6YA4 - chain C; structure by X-ray diffraction, 2.20 A resolution.

== Chain C ==
Name: Lipoprotein
From: Streptococcus pneumoniae
UniProtKB: A0A0H2UPF3 (A0A0H2UPF3_STRPN); residues 23-333 here correspond to UniProt positions 40-350 (UniProt number = residue number + 17)
Chain sequence (332 residues; each row starts with the number of its first residue):
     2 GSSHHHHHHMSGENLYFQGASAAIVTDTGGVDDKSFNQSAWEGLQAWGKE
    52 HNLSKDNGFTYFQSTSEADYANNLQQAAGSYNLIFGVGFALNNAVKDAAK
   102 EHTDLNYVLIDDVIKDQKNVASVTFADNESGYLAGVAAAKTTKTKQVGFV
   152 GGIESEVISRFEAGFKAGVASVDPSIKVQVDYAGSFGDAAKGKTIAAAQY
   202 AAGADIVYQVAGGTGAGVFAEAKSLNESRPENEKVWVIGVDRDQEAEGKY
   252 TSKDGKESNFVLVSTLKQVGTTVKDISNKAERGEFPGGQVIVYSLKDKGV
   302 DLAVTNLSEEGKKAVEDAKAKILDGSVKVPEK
Sequence notes: expression tag (2-22)
Bound ions: Ni2+ site 1: Gly2 (shared with 1 residue of chain B); Ni2+ site 2: Glu282 (shared with 2 residues of chain B)
Residues lining bound ligands: cytidine (CTN; 4-amino-1-beta-D-ribofuranosyl-2(1h)-pyrimidinone): Asp28, Thr29, Asp34, Phe37, Asn38, Gly89, Phe90, Asp112, Val158, Ile159, Phe162, Phe187, Val211, Ala212, Gly213, Val241, Asp242, Lys268

== In short ==
Bound to chain C: cytidine.
Chain C is Lipoprotein (Streptococcus pneumoniae); the structure, Crystal structure of PnrA from S. pneumoniae
in complex with cytidine, was determined by X-ray diffraction (same publication as 6Y9U, 6YA3 and 6YAG).
